Entry 5KQ5 (X-ray diffraction, 3.41 A resolution); this record covers chains B and C of the 3 polymer chains in the assembly.

Chain B:
Molecule: 5'-AMP-activated protein kinase subunit beta-1
From: Rattus norvegicus
UniProt: P80386 (AAKB1_RAT); residues 68-270 here = UniProt positions 68-270
Amino-acid sequence (204 residues; numbered 67 to 270; the number before each row is that of its first residue):
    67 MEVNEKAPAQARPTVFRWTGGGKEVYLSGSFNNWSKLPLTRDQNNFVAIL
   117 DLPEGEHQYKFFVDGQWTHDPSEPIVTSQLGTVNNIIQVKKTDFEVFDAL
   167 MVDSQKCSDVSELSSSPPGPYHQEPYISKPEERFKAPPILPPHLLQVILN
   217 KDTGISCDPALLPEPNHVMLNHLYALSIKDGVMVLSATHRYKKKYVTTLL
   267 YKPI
Not modelled in the structure: 67-77, 172-200, 218-221
Construct notes: initiating methionine (67); engineered mutation Asp108 (Ser in P80386)
Small-molecule neighbours: 6VT (6-chloranyl-5-[4-(1-oxidanylcyclobutyl)phenyl]-1H-indole-3-carboxylic acid): Val81, Arg83, Thr106, Arg107, Asp108, Asn111, Val113, Ile115
Curated features (UniProtKB/Swiss-Prot):
  - modified residue: Ser96 (Phosphoserine), Ser101 (Phosphoserine), Thr148 (Phosphothreonine), Ser182 (Phosphoserine), Lys201 (N6-succinyllysine)
  - mutagenesis: Trp100 (W100G: Abolishes glycogen-binding; W100L: Partially inhibits glycogen-binding), Lys126 (K126Q: Abolishes glycogen-binding), Leu146 (L146A: Significantly reduces glycogen-binding), Asn150 (N150K: Abolishes glycogen-binding; N150Q: Significantly reduces glycogen-binding)

Chain C:
Molecule: 5'-AMP-activated protein kinase subunit gamma-1
From: Rattus norvegicus
UniProt: P80385 (AAKG1_RAT); residue numbers follow UniProt; this construct covers 1-330
Amino-acid sequence (330 residues; each row starts with the number of its first residue):
     1 MESVAAESAPAPENEHSQETPESNSSVYTTFMKSHRCYDLIPTSSKLVVF
    51 DTSLQVKKAFFALVTNGVRAAPLWDSKKQSFVGMLTITDFINILHRYYKS
   101 ALVQIYELEEHKIETWREVYLQDSFKPLVCISPNASLFDAVSSLIRNKIH
   151 RLPVIDPESGNTLYILTHKRILKFLKLFITEFPKPEFMSKSLEELQIGTY
   201 ANIAMVRTTTPVYVALGIFVQHRVSALPVVDEKGRVVDIYSKFDVINLAA
   251 EKTYNNLDVSVTKALQHRSHYFEGVLKCYLHETLEAIINRLVEAEVHRLV
   301 VVDEHDVVKGIVSLSDILQALVLTGGEKKP
Not modelled in the structure: 1-27, 181-187, 269-275, 323-330
Small-molecule neighbours:
  - ADP (adenosine-5'-diphosphate): Arg69, Met84, Thr86, Ile87, Thr88, Asp89, Tyr120, Pro127, Leu128, Val129, Ile149, His150, Arg151, Pro153, Ser225, Lys242
  - adenosine monophosphate (AMP), molecule 1: Arg69, Ile239, Ser241, Phe243, Asp244, Arg268, Leu276, Val296, His297, Arg298, Leu299, Val300
  - adenosine monophosphate (AMP), molecule 2: His150, Gly198, Thr199, Asn202, Ile203, Ala204, Val224, Ser225, Ala226, Leu227, Pro228, His297, Arg298, Ile311, Ser313, Ser315, Asp316
Curated features (UniProtKB/Swiss-Prot):
  - motif: Leu137 to Glu158 (AMPK pseudosubstrate)
  - binding site (ADP): Arg69, Met84 to Asp89, Val129, His150, Arg151, Lys169, Ser241 to Asp244, Arg268, Leu276, His297, Arg298
  - binding site (AMP): Arg69, Met84 to Asp89, Val129, His150, Arg151, Lys169, Thr199, Ala204, Ser225, Ala226, Ser241 to Asp244, Arg268, Leu276, His297, Arg298, Ser313 to Asp316
  - binding site (ATP): Arg69, Met84 to Asp89, Val129, His150, Arg151, Lys169, Ser241 to Asp244, Arg268, Leu276, His297, Arg298
  - modified residue: Ser260 (Phosphoserine), Thr262 (Phosphothreonine), Ser269 (Phosphoserine)

Interface between chain B and chain C:
Contacting residue pairs - 50 pairs, chain B then chain C:
  Ile214(B) - Ser44(C)
  Pro225(B) - Lys46(C)
  Pro225(B) - Asn66(C)
  Pro225(B) - Gly67(C)
  Ala226(B) - Ser45(C)
  Ala226(B) - Lys46(C)  hydrogen bond (backbone-backbone)
  Leu227(B) - Pro42(C)  hydrophobic
  Leu227(B) - Ser44(C)
  Leu228(B) - Ser44(C)  hydrogen bond (backbone-backbone)
  Leu228(B) - Ser45(C)
  Leu228(B) - Lys46(C)
  Pro229(B) - Ser44(C)  hydrogen bond (backbone-side chain)
  Asp246(B) - Lys58(C)
  Val248(B) - Leu54(C)  hydrophobic
  Val248(B) - Lys58(C)
  Tyr257(B) - Tyr38(C)  hydrophobic
  Tyr257(B) - Pro133(C)
  Tyr257(B) - Asp156(C)  hydrogen bond
  Tyr257(B) - Leu163(C)  hydrophobic
  Lys258(B) - Tyr38(C)
  Lys259(B) - Tyr38(C)  hydrogen bond (backbone-side chain)
  Lys260(B) - Tyr38(C)  hydrogen bond (side chain-backbone)
  Lys260(B) - Asp39(C)
  Lys260(B) - Ile41(C)  hydrogen bond (side chain-backbone)
  Lys260(B) - Pro42(C)
  Lys260(B) - Thr43(C)
  Tyr261(B) - Thr43(C)  hydrogen bond (backbone-backbone)
  Tyr261(B) - Ser44(C)
  Tyr261(B) - Ser45(C)  hydrogen bond (backbone-backbone)
  Val262(B) - Ser45(C)
  Val262(B) - Leu163(C)
  Thr263(B) - Ser45(C)  hydrogen bond (backbone-backbone)
  Thr263(B) - Lys46(C)
  Thr263(B) - Leu47(C)  hydrogen bond (backbone-backbone)
  Thr264(B) - Leu47(C)
  Thr264(B) - Val49(C)
  Leu265(B) - Lys46(C)
  Leu265(B) - Leu47(C)  hydrogen bond (backbone-backbone)
  Leu265(B) - Val48(C)
  Leu265(B) - Val49(C)  hydrogen bond (backbone-backbone)
  Leu265(B) - Asn66(C)
  Leu266(B) - Val49(C)
  Tyr267(B) - Val48(C)  hydrophobic
  Tyr267(B) - Val49(C)  hydrogen bond (backbone-backbone)
  Tyr267(B) - Phe50(C)  hydrophobic
  Tyr267(B) - Asp51(C)  hydrogen bond (backbone-backbone)
  Tyr267(B) - Leu54(C)  hydrophobic
  Tyr267(B) - Ala62(C)
  Tyr267(B) - Asn66(C)  hydrogen bond
  Pro269(B) - Ser53(C)
Also at the interface, not in a pair above, chain B (23 interface residues in all): Leu215, Pro231, Lys268
Also at the interface, not in a pair above, chain C (25 interface residues in all): Thr65, Asn134, Thr162

Overview:
23 residues of chain B and 25 residues of chain C are in contact, with 16 hydrogen bonds. Among the polar
pairs are Pro229(B)-Ser44(C), Tyr257(B)-Asp156(C) and Lys259(B)-Tyr38(C). Chain B binds compound 6VT. Ligands
of chain C: adenosine monophosphate and ADP.
Here chain B is 5'-AMP-activated protein kinase subunit beta-1 and chain C is 5'-AMP-activated protein kinase
subunit gamma-1, both from Rattus norvegicus. Entry 5KQ5 (AMPK bound to allosteric activator) was determined
by X-ray diffraction.
